Entry 7OKO (electron microscopy, 3.40 A resolution); this record covers chains AC and 9 of the 65 polymer chains in the assembly.

# Chain AC
Name: TraB
Source organism: Salmonella enterica
Chain sequence (10 residues; row label = number of the first residue in the row):
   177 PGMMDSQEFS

# Chain 9
Name: Type-F conjugative transfer system secretin TraK
Source organism: Salmonella enterica subsp. salamae serovar 58:l,z13,z28:z6
Reference sequence: A0A734HNY4 (A0A734HNY4_SALER); numbering as in UniProt (aligned over 24-239)
Chain sequence (216 residues; numbered 24 to 239; the number before each row is that of its first residue):
    24 AQSPATISLPQGGQFRLSISNTDPNMIFIPGDKVTAITAPGGMLADKRLT
    74 TAGGVLFTSVATRTFTIFVETALGQTFSVVATPVKGEGRVYRLMSAEPPS
   124 RPETRKWETAQAYEKLLISLNRAVLTGDIPDGYGEVKPLSDGIRLPGGFS
   174 VTPLKAWAGDQLRADRYELRNANTWGVALREQDFWKPGVRAVMFDNNAQT
   224 LMGGGRMTVTVIRGNG

# Interface between chain AC and chain 9
Contacting residue pairs (17; chain AC residue first):
  Met179(AC) - Met66(9)
  Met180(AC) - Thr61(9)
  Met180(AC) - Pro63(9)  hydrophobic
  Asp181(AC) - Ile60(9)
  Asp181(AC) - Thr61(9)
  Asp181(AC) - Ala62(9)
  Asp181(AC) - Met66(9)
  Ser182(AC) - Ile60(9)
  Ser182(AC) - Thr61(9)  hydrogen bond
  Gln183(AC) - Ala59(9)
  Gln183(AC) - Ile60(9)  hydrogen bond (backbone-backbone)
  Gln183(AC) - Lys70(9)
  Glu184(AC) - Thr58(9)
  Phe185(AC) - Val57(9)
  Phe185(AC) - Thr58(9)  hydrogen bond (backbone-backbone)
  Phe185(AC) - Leu72(9)  hydrophobic
  Phe185(AC) - Val78(9)  hydrophobic
Interface residues without a listed pair, chain 9 (12 interface residues in all): Leu67

# Summary
The interface between chain AC and chain 9 involves 7 residues on one side and 12 on the other, with 3
hydrogen bonds. Among the polar pairs are Ser182(AC)-Thr61(9), Gln183(AC)-Ile60(9) and Phe185(AC)-Thr58(9).
Here chain AC is TraB (Salmonella enterica) and chain 9 is Type-F conjugative transfer system secretin TraK
(Salmonella enterica subsp. salamae serovar 58:l,z13,z28:z6). Entry 7OKO (Structure of the outer-membrane core
complex (outer ring) from a conjugative type IV secretion system) was determined by electron microscopy (same
publication as 7OKN).
